Entry 2YV9 (X-ray diffraction, 1.60 A resolution); this record covers chains A and B.

Chain A (and B):
Protein: Chloride intracellular channel exc-4
Source organism: Caenorhabditis elegans
Notes: chain B of this document is another copy of the same molecule, construct and numbering; everything in this record applies to it too
UniProt: Q8WQA4 (EXC4_CAEEL); residues 1-290 here = UniProt positions 1-290
Sequence (291 residues; row label = number of the first residue in the row; numbering starts at 0):
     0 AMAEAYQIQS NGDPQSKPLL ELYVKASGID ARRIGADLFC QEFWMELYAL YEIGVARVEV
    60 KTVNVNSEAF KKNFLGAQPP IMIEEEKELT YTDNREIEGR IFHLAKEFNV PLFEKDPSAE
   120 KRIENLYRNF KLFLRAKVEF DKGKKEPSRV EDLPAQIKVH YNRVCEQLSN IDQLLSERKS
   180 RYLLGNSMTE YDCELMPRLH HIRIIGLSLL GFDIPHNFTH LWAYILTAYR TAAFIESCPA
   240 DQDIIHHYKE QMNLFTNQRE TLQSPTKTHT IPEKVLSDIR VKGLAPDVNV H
Unresolved in the structure: 285-290 (chain B: 0-14, 142-146, 286-290)
Differences from the reference sequence: expression tag (0)
Small-molecule neighbours: Ca2+ (CA): Q77, P78, P79, T91, D92, N93
Swiss-Prot annotation at these positions:
  - mutagenesis: L46 (L46P: Abolishes membrane localization), P238 (P238L: In n2400; induces defects in tubular morphology of the excretory canal)

Chain A / chain B interface:
Pairs across the interface - 43 pairs, chain A then chain B:
  F38(A) with D92(B); R94(B)
  E41(A) with R94(B), salt bridge
  F42(A) with R94(B)
  E67(A) with N252(B), hydrogen bond
  K70(A) with Q250(B)
  K71(A) with R134(B); E138(B), salt bridge; Q250(B), hydrogen bond (backbone-backbone); M251(B)
  N72(A) with R134(B), hydrogen bond
  L74(A) with K130(B); Q250(B); M251(B), hydrophobic
  G75(A) with Q250(B), hydrogen bond (backbone-side chain)
  E87(A) with R127(B), salt bridge
  L88(A) with E123(B); R127(B)
  D92(A) with F38(B); N93(B), hydrogen bond
  N93(A) with D92(B), hydrogen bond; R94(B)
  R94(A) with F38(B); E41(B), salt bridge; F42(B); N93(B); R94(B); E97(B), salt bridge; E193(B), salt bridge
  E97(A) with R94(B), salt bridge
  E123(A) with L88(B)
  R127(A) with E87(B), salt bridge
  K130(A) with L74(B)
  R134(A) with K71(B); N72(B), hydrogen bond
  E138(A) with K71(B), salt bridge
  Q250(A) with K70(B); K71(B); L74(B); G75(B), hydrogen bond (side chain-backbone)
  M251(A) with K71(B); L74(B), hydrophobic
  N252(A) with E67(B)
Interface residues without a listed pair, chain A (32 interface residues in all): Q77, K86, T91, L131, L133, R162, E193, H246, Y247
Interface residues without a listed pair, chain B (29 interface residues in all): Q77, K86, T91, L133, Y247

Summary:
Chain A and chain B form an interface of 32 and 29 residues respectively, with 8 hydrogen bonds and 9 salt
bridges. Polar contacts include E41(A)-R94(B), K71(A)-E138(B) and E87(A)-R127(B). Chain A binds Ca2+. Curated
annotation (UniProt) lists 2 mutagenesis sites on chain A.
Chain A and chain B are both Chloride intracellular channel exc-4 (Caenorhabditis elegans); the structure,
Crystal structure of the CLIC homologue EXC-4 from c. elegans, was determined by X-ray diffraction together
with 2YV7 from the same study.
